PDB entry 1Y9G | X-ray diffraction, 1.87 A resolution | chain A

# Chain A
Name: exo-inulinase
Organism: Aspergillus awamori
Notes: EC 3.2.1.80; fragment: sequence database residues 20-537
Chain sequence (518 residues; row label = number of the first residue in the row):
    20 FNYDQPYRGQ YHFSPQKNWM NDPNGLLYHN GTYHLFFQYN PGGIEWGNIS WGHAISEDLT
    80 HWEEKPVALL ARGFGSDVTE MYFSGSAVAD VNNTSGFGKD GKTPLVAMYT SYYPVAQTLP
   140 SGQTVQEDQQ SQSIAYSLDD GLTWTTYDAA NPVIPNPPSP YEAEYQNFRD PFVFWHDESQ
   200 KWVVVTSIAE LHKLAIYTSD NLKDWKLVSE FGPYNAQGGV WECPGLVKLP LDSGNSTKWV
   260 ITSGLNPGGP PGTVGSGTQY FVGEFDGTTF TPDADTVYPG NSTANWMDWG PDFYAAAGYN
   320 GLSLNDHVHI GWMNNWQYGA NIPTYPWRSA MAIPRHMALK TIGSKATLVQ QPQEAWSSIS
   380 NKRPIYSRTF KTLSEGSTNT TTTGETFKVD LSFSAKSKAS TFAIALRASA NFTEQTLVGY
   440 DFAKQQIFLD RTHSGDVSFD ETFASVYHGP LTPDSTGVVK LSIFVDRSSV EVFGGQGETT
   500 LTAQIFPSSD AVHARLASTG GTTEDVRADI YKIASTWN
Not modelled in the structure: 537
Covalently attached groups: N-acetylglucosamine (NAG) linked to N67, N111, N398, N430
Ligand contacts: beta-D-fructofuranose (FRU): N40, D41, Q57, W65, I68, F102, S103, R188, D189, E241, C242, Y313, A314, W335

# Overview
Ligands of chain A: beta-D-fructofuranose. N-acetylglucosamine is covalently linked to N67, N111, N398 and
N430.
Chain A is exo-inulinase (Aspergillus awamori); the structure, Crystal structure of exo-inulinase from
Aspergillus awamori complexed with fructose, was determined by X-ray diffraction, deposited together with 1Y9M
and 1Y4W.
